PDB entry 5MY9 | X-ray diffraction, 1.33 A resolution | chains A and P

# Chain A
Name: 14-3-3 protein sigma
From: Homo sapiens
Reference sequence: P31947 (1433S_HUMAN); residue numbers follow UniProt; this construct covers 1-231
Chain sequence (236 residues; numbered -4 to 231; the number before each row is that of its first residue; numbers below 1 keep their minus sign (Gly-4 is residue -4)):
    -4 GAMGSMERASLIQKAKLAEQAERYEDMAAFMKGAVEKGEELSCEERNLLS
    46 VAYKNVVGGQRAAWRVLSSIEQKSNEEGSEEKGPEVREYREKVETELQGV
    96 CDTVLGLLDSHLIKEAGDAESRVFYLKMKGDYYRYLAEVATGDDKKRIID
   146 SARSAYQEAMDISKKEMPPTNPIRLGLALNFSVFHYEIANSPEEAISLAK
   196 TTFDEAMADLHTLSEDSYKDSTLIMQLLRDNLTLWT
Differences from the reference sequence: expression tag (-4 to 0)
Curated features (UniProtKB/Swiss-Prot):
  - site (Interaction with phosphoserine on interacting protein): Arg56, Arg129
  - modified residue (Phosphoserine): Ser5, Ser74
Bound ions: Ca2+ site 1 near Glu2 (its only coordinating residue here); Ca2+ site 2: Glu35, Glu110, Glu188; Ca2+ site 3: Glu75, Glu161

# Chain P
Name: Leucine-rich repeat serine/threonine-protein kinase 2
Notes: EC 2.7.11.1
Reference sequence: Q5S007 (LRRK2_HUMAN); residue numbers follow UniProt; this construct covers 929-941
Chain sequence (13 residues; each row starts with the number of its first residue):
   929 LQRHSNSLGPIFD
Disordered / not traced: 929-932, 937-941
Modified residues: Ser935 (phosphoserine; SEP)
Curated features (UniProtKB/Swiss-Prot):
  - modified residue: Ser935 (Phosphoserine)
  - natural variant: Gln930 (Q930R: In PARK8; uncertain significance)

# How chain A and chain P interact
Pairs across the interface - 19 pairs, chain A then chain P:
  Lys49(A) with Ser935(P); Leu936(P)
  Arg56(A) with Ser935(P)
  Lys122(A) with Leu936(P)
  Arg129(A) with Ser935(P)
  Tyr130(A) with Ser935(P)
  Leu174(A) with Asn934(P); Ser935(P); Leu936(P)
  Asn175(A) with Ser935(P); Leu936(P), hydrogen bond (side chain-backbone)
  Val178(A) with Asn934(P)
  Tyr181(A) with Ser933(P)
  Glu182(A) with Ser933(P), hydrogen bond
  Asp225(A) with Asn934(P)
  Asn226(A) with Ser933(P); Asn934(P), hydrogen bond (side chain-backbone)
  Leu229(A) with Ser933(P)
  Trp230(A) with Ser933(P), hydrogen bond
Other interface residues (no listed pair), chain A (17 interface residues in all): Gly171, Ile219, Leu222
The authors on this interface:
  - pairs named by the authors: Lys49(A)-Ser935(P), Arg56(A)-Ser935(P), Arg129(A)-Ser935(P), Tyr130(A)-Ser935(P) (hydrogen bond), Leu174(A)-Leu936(P) (hydrophobic contact), Glu182(A)-Ser933(P) (hydrogen bond), Ile219(A)-Leu936(P) (hydrophobic contact), Leu222(A)-Leu936(P) (hydrophobic contact)
  - interface residues, chain A: Asn175(A), Asn226(A), Trp230(A)
  - interface residues, chain P: Leu936(P)

# Summary
17 residues of chain A face 4 of chain P across their interface, with 4 hydrogen bonds. Among the polar pairs
are Asn175(A)-Leu936(P), Glu182(A)-Ser933(P) and Asn226(A)-Asn934(P). The paper describes contacts between
Lys49(A) and Ser935(P), Arg56(A) and Ser935(P) and Arg129(A) and Ser935(P); hydrogen bonds between Tyr130(A)
and Ser935(P) and Glu182(A) and Ser933(P); hydrophobic contacts between Leu174(A) and Leu936(P), Ile219(A) and
Leu936(P) and Leu222(A) and Leu936(P). From the paper: interface residues Asn175(A), Asn226(A) and Leu936(P)
among others.
Chain A is 14-3-3 protein sigma (Homo sapiens) and chain P is Leucine-rich repeat serine/threonine-protein
kinase 2; the structure, Crystal structure of human 14-3-3 sigma in complex with LRRK2 peptide pS935, was
determined by X-ray diffraction (same publication as 5MYC).
